PDB entry 1I3Q | X-ray diffraction, 3.10 A resolution | chains B and I of the 10 polymer chains in the assembly

[Chain B]
Molecule: DNA-directed RNA polymerase II 140KD polypeptide
From: Saccharomyces cerevisiae
Notes: EC 2.7.7.6
Reference sequence: P08518 (RPB2_YEAST); residues 1-1224 here = UniProt positions 1-1224
Amino-acid sequence (1224 residues; row label = number of the first residue in the row):
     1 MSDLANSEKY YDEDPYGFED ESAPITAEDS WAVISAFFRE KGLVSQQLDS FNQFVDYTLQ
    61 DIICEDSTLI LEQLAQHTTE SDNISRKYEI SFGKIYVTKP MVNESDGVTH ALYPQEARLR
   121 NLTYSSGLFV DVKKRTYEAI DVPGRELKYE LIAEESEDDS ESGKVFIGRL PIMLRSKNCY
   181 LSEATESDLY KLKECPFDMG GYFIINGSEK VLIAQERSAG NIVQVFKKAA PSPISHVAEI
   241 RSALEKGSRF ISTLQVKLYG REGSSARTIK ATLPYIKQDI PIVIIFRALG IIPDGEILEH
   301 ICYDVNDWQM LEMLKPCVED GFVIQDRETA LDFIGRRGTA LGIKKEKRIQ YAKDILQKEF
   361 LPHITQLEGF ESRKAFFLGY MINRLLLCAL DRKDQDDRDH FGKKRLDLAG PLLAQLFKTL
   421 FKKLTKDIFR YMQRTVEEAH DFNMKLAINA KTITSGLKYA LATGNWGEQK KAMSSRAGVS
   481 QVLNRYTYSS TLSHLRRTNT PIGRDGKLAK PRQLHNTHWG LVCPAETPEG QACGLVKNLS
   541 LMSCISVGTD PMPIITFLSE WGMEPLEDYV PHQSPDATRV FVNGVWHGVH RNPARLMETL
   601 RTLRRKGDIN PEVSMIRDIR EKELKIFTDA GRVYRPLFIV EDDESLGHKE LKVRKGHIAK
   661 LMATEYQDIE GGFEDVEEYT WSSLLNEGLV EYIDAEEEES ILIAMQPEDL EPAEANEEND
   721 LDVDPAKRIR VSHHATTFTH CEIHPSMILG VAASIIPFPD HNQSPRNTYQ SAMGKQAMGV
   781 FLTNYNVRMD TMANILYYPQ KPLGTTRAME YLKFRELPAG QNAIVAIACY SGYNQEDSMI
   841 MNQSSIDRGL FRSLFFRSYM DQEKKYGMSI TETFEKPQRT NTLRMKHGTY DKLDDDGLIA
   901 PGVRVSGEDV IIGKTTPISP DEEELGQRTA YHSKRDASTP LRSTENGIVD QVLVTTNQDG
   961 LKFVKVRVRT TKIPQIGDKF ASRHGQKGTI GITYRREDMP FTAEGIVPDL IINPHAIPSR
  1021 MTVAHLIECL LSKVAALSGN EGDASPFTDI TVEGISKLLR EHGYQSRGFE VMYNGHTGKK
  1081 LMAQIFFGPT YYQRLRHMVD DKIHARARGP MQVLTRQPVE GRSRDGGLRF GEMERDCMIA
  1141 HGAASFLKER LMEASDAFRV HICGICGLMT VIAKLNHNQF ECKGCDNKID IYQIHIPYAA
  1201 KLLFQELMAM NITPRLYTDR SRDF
Not modelled in the structure: 1-19, 71-88, 139-163, 336-344, 438-445, 468-476, 503-508, 669-677, 713-721, 920-932, 1111-1126
Bound ions: Zn2+: C1163, C1166, C1182, C1185

[Chain I]
Molecule: DNA-directed RNA polymerase II 14.2KD polypeptide
From: Saccharomyces cerevisiae
Notes: EC 2.7.7.6
Reference sequence: P27999 (RPB9_YEAST); residues 1-122 here = UniProt positions 1-122
Amino-acid sequence (122 residues; numbered 1 to 122; the number before each row is that of its first residue):
     1 MTTFRFCRDC NNMLYPREDK ENNRLLFECR TCSYVEEAGS PLVYRHELIT NIGETAGVVQ
    61 DIGSDPTLPR SDRECPKCHS RENVFFQSQQ RRKDTSMVLF FVCLSCSHIF TSDQKNKRTQ
   121 FS
Bound ions: Zn2+ site 1: C7, C10, C29, C32; Zn2+ site 2: C75, C78, C103, C106
Swiss-Prot annotation at these positions:
  - zinc finger: C7 to C32 (C4-type), S71 to T111 (TFIIS-type)
  - binding site (Zn(2+)): C7, C10, C29, C32, C75, C78, C103, C106
  - modified residue: S40 (Phosphoserine)

[Interface between chain B and chain I]
Pairs across the interface (48; chain B residue first):
  P293(B) with N11(I); N12(I)
  D294(B) with N11(I), hydrogen bond (backbone-side chain); N12(I), hydrogen bond; M13(I), hydrogen bond (side chain-backbone)
  G295(B) with F6(I)
  E296(B) with N11(I)
  L298(B) with F4(I), hydrophobic; F6(I), hydrophobic
  W308(B) with M1(I); T2(I); R45(I); E47(I)
  Q309(B) with H46(I); T50(I); I52(I)
  L311(B) with F4(I), hydrophobic
  E312(B) with Y44(I)
  K315(B) with F4(I); M13(I)
  V318(B) with Y15(I)
  E319(B) with Y15(I)
  F322(B) with R30(I)
  Q325(B) with N12(I), hydrogen bond; T31(I)
  D391(B) with Q90(I); R91(I), hydrogen bond (backbone-backbone); R92(I)
  R392(B) with I52(I); Q89(I); R91(I)
  D394(B) with R91(I)
  A594(B) with D61(I)
  R617(B) with D61(I), salt bridge
  I619(B) with I62(I); S64(I); D65(I)
  R620(B) with G57(I); D65(I); L68(I); F86(I); Q89(I), hydrogen bond
  K622(B) with V59(I)
  E699(B) with T67(I)
  S700(B) with T67(I)
  T737(B) with P66(I); R70(I)
  T739(B) with P66(I)
Also at the interface, not in a pair above, chain B (31 interface residues in all): R287, D307, K393, I701, L702
Also at the interface, not in a pair above, chain I (32 interface residues in all): C10

[In short]
The interface between chain B and chain I involves 31 residues on one side and 32 on the other; the contacts
include 6 hydrogen bonds and 1 salt bridge. Polar contacts include R617(B)-D61(I), D294(B)-N11(I) and
D294(B)-N12(I).
Chain B is DNA-directed RNA polymerase II 140KD polypeptide and chain I is DNA-directed RNA polymerase II
14.2KD polypeptide, both from Saccharomyces cerevisiae; the structure, RNA polymerase II crystal form I at 3.1
A resolution, was determined by X-ray diffraction (same publication as 1I50).
